Entry 4BX0 (X-ray diffraction, 1.75 A resolution); this record covers chain A.

Chain A:
Molecule: Pyridoxal phosphate phosphatase
Organism: Mus musculus
Notes: EC 3.1.3.74, 3.1.3.3
Reference sequence: P60487 (PLPP_MOUSE); numbering as in UniProt (aligned over 1-292)
Sequence (292 residues; row label = number of the first residue in the row):
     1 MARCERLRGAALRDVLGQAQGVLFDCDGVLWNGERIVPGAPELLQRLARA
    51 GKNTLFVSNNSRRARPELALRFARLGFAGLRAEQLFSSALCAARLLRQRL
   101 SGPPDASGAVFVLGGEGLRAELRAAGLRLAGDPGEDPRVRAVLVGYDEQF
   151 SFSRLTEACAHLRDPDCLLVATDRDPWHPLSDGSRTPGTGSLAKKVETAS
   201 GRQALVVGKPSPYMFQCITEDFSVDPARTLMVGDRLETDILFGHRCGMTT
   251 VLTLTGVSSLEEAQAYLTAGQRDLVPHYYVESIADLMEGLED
Unresolved in the structure: 104-106, 291-292
Construct notes: engineered mutation Lys-194 (Ala in P60487), Lys-195 (Ala in P60487)
Disulfide bonds: Cys-91/Cys-217
Ion coordination: Mg2+: Asp-25, Asp-27, Asp-234
Curated features (UniProtKB/Swiss-Prot):
  - active site: Asp-25 (Nucleophile), Asp-27 (Proton donor)
  - binding site (Mg(2+)): Asp-25, Asp-27, Asp-234
  - binding site (substrate): Ser-58 to Asn-60, His-178, Lys-209
From the paper describing this entry:
  - conformationally variable residues (loop rearrangement, side-chain flip): Pro-176 to Pro-187

Overview:
The Mg2+ site is built by Asp-25, Asp-27 and Asp-234. Curated annotation (UniProt) lists active-site residues
Asp-25 and Asp-27, 3 Mg2+-binding residues and 5 substrate-binding residues. The paper reports conformational
variability at Pro-176.
Chain A is Pyridoxal phosphate phosphatase (Mus musculus); the structure, Crystal Structure of a Monomeric
Variant of murine Chronophin (Pyridoxal Phosphate phosphatase), was determined by X-ray diffraction, deposited
together with 4BX2 and 4BX3.
